8W1X - chains A and B; structure by X-ray diffraction, 2.35 A resolution.

Chain A:
Name: Catalase-peroxidase
Organism: Mycobacterium tuberculosis
UniProtKB: A0A0D5ZBI4 (A0A0D5ZBI4_MYCTX); residue numbers follow UniProt; this construct covers 2-740
Chain sequence (741 residues; each row starts with the number of its first residue; numbering starts at 0):
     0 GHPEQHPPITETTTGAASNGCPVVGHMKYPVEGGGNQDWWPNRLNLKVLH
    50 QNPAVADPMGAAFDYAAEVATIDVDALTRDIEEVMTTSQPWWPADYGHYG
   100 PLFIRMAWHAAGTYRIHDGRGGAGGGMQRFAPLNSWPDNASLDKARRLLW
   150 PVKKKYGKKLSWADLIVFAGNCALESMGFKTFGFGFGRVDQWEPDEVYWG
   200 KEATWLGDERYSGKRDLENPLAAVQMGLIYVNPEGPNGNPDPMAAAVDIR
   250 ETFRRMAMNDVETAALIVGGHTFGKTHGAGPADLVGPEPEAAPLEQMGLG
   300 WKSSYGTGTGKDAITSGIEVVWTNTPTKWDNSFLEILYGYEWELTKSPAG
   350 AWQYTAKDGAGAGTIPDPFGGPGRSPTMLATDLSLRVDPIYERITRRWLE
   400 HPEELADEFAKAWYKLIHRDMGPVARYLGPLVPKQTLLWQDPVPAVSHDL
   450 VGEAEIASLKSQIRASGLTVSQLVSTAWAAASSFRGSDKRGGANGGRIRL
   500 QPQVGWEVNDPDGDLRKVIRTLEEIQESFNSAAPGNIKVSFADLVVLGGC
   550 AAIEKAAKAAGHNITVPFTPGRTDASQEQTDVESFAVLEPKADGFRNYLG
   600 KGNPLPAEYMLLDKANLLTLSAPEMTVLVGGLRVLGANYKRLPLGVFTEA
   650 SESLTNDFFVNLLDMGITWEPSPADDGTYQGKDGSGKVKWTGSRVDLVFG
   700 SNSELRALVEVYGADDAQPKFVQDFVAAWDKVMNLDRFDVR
Not modelled in the structure: 0-23
Covalent attachments: covalent link Trp107-Tyr229; covalent link Tyr229-Met255
Sequence notes: expression tag (0-1)
Ion coordination: heme Fe near His270 (its only coordinating residue here); Na+: Thr271, Thr322, Thr324, Lys327, Asp329
Small-molecule neighbours:
  - heme (HEM): Pro100, Leu101, Ile103, Arg104, Trp107, Val230, Pro232, Ile248, Phe252, Leu265, Ile266, Gly269, His270, Phe272, Gly273, Lys274, Thr275, His276, Thr314, Ser315, Ile317, Trp321, Leu378, Thr380, Phe408, Trp412
  - oxygen molecule (OXY): Arg104, His108, Asp137

Chain B:
Name: Catalase-peroxidase
Organism: Mycobacterium tuberculosis
Notes: EC 1.11.1.21
UniProtKB: A0A0D5ZBI4 (A0A0D5ZBI4_MYCTX); residues 2-740 here = UniProt positions 2-740
Chain sequence (741 residues; numbered 0 to 740; the number before each row is that of its first residue; numbering starts at 0):
     0 GHPEQHPPITETTTGAASNGCPVVGHMKYPVEGGGNQDWWPNRLNLKVLH
    50 QNPAVADPMGAAFDYAAEVATIDVDALTRDIEEVMTTSQPWWPADYGHYG
   100 PLFIRMAWHAAGTYRIHDGRGGAGGGMQRFAPLNSWPDNASLDKARRLLW
   150 PVKKKYGKKLSWADLIVFAGNCALESMGFKTFGFGFGRVDQWEPDEVYWG
   200 KEATWLGDERYSGKRDLENPLAAVQMGLIYVNPEGPNGNPDPMAAAVDIR
   250 ETFRRMAMNDVETAALIVGGHTFGKTHGAGPADLVGPEPEAAPLEQMGLG
   300 WKSSYGTGTGKDAITSGIEVVWTNTPTKWDNSFLEILYGYEWELTKSPAG
   350 AWQYTAKDGAGAGTIPDPFGGPGRSPTMLATDLSLRVDPIYERITRRWLE
   400 HPEELADEFAKAWYKLIHRDMGPVARYLGPLVPKQTLLWQDPVPAVSHDL
   450 VGEAEIASLKSQIRASGLTVSQLVSTAWAAASSFRGSDKRGGANGGRIRL
   500 QPQVGWEVNDPDGDLRKVIRTLEEIQESFNSAAPGNIKVSFADLVVLGGC
   550 AAIEKAAKAAGHNITVPFTPGRTDASQEQTDVESFAVLEPKADGFRNYLG
   600 KGNPLPAEYMLLDKANLLTLSAPEMTVLVGGLRVLGANYKRLPLGVFTEA
   650 SESLTNDFFVNLLDMGITWEPSPADDGTYQGKDGSGKVKWTGSRVDLVFG
   700 SNSELRALVEVYGADDAQPKFVQDFVAAWDKVMNLDRFDVR
Not modelled in the structure: 0-23
Covalent attachments: covalent link Trp107-Tyr229; covalent link Tyr229-Met255
Modified / non-standard residues: Trp107 (1-hydroperoxy-L-tryptophan; TOX)
Sequence notes: expression tag (0-1)
Ion coordination: heme Fe near His270 (its only coordinating residue here)
Small-molecule neighbours: heme (HEM): Asp94, Pro100, Leu101, Ile103, Arg104, Trp107, Val230, Pro232, Ile248, Phe252, Leu265, Ile266, Gly269, His270, Phe272, Gly273, Lys274, Thr275, His276, Thr314, Ser315, Ile317, Trp321, Leu378, Thr380, Phe408, Trp412

How chain A and chain B interact:
Contacting residue pairs (206; chain A residue first):
  Gly24(A) - Ala202(B)
  His25(A) - Lys200(B)
  His25(A) - Glu208(B)  salt bridge
  Met26(A) - Gly199(B)
  Met26(A) - Lys200(B)  hydrogen bond (backbone-backbone)
  Met26(A) - Glu201(B)
  Met26(A) - Ala202(B)  hydrophobic
  Lys27(A) - Pro40(B)  hydrogen bond (side chain-backbone)
  Lys27(A) - Asn41(B)
  Lys27(A) - Tyr197(B)
  Tyr28(A) - Tyr197(B)  hydrophobic
  Tyr28(A) - Asn218(B)
  Tyr28(A) - Pro219(B)
  Tyr28(A) - Pro603(B)
  Pro29(A) - Asn44(B)  hydrogen bond (backbone-side chain)
  Pro29(A) - Val47(B)  hydrophobic
  Pro29(A) - Glu195(B)
  Pro29(A) - Val196(B)
  Pro29(A) - Tyr197(B)
  Val30(A) - Arg42(B)
  Val30(A) - Leu43(B)
  Val30(A) - Asn44(B)  hydrogen bond (backbone-backbone)
  Val30(A) - Val47(B)
  Val30(A) - Leu604(B)  hydrophobic
  Val30(A) - Tyr608(B)
  Val30(A) - Leu611(B)  hydrophobic
  Glu31(A) - Gln36(B)
  Glu31(A) - Pro40(B)
  Glu31(A) - Asn41(B)
  Glu31(A) - Arg42(B)
  Glu31(A) - Leu604(B)
  Glu31(A) - Tyr608(B)
  Gly32(A) - Gln36(B)  hydrogen bond (backbone-side chain)
  Gly32(A) - Asn44(B)
  Gly33(A) - Glu195(B)
  Gly34(A) - Glu195(B)
  Asn35(A) - Ala130(B)  hydrogen bond (side chain-backbone)
  Asn35(A) - Pro131(B)
  Asn35(A) - Pro193(B)
  Asn35(A) - Glu195(B)
  Gln36(A) - Glu31(B)
  Gln36(A) - Gly32(B)
  Trp38(A) - Glu201(B)
  Trp38(A) - Ala202(B)
  Trp38(A) - Thr203(B)
  Trp38(A) - Trp204(B)
  Trp38(A) - Met225(B)  hydrophobic
  Trp39(A) - Ala130(B)  hydrophobic
  Trp39(A) - Pro131(B)  hydrophobic
  Trp39(A) - Ser134(B)
  Trp39(A) - Trp204(B)  hydrophobic
  Trp39(A) - Glu287(B)  hydrogen bond
  Trp39(A) - Glu289(B)
  Pro40(A) - Glu31(B)
  Asn41(A) - Glu31(B)  hydrogen bond
  Arg42(A) - Val30(B)
  Arg42(A) - Glu289(B)  salt bridge
  Leu43(A) - Val30(B)
  Asn44(A) - Pro29(B)  hydrogen bond (side chain-backbone)
  Asn44(A) - Val30(B)  hydrogen bond (backbone-backbone)
  Asn44(A) - Gly32(B)
  Lys46(A) - Lys46(B)
  Val47(A) - Pro29(B)
  Val47(A) - Val30(B)
  Leu48(A) - Val54(B)
  His49(A) - Pro52(B)
  His49(A) - Val54(B)
  His49(A) - Glu192(B)  salt bridge
  Pro52(A) - His49(B)
  Val54(A) - Ser620(B)
  Val54(A) - Pro622(B)
  Ala55(A) - Pro622(B)
  Pro57(A) - Pro622(B)
  Pro57(A) - Leu707(B)
  Pro57(A) - Val710(B)  hydrophobic
  Pro57(A) - Tyr711(B)
  Pro57(A) - Lys719(B)  hydrogen bond (backbone-side chain)
  Trp90(A) - Met664(B)
  Arg128(A) - Ser702(B)
  Arg128(A) - Ala706(B)
  Phe129(A) - Ser702(B)
  Phe129(A) - Ala706(B)  hydrophobic
  Ala130(A) - Asn35(B)  hydrogen bond (backbone-side chain)
  Ala130(A) - Trp39(B)  hydrophobic
  Ala130(A) - Arg42(B)
  Pro131(A) - Asn35(B)
  Pro131(A) - Trp39(B)  hydrophobic
  Asn133(A) - Ser702(B)
  Ser134(A) - Trp39(B)
  Arg146(A) - Met664(B)  hydrogen bond
  Arg146(A) - Arg705(B)
  Trp149(A) - Leu662(B)  hydrophobic
  Trp149(A) - Glu709(B)
  Trp149(A) - Gly712(B)
  Lys153(A) - Ala713(B)
  Lys153(A) - Asp714(B)  salt bridge
  Lys154(A) - Asp714(B)
  Gly156(A) - Asp715(B)
  Lys157(A) - Asp715(B)  salt bridge
  Trp161(A) - Glu709(B)  hydrogen bond
  Trp191(A) - Glu703(B)
  Trp191(A) - Ala706(B)
  Trp191(A) - Leu707(B)  hydrophobic
  Trp191(A) - Val710(B)  hydrophobic
  Glu192(A) - Lys46(B)
  Glu192(A) - His49(B)
  Pro193(A) - Asn35(B)
  Pro193(A) - Glu703(B)
  Glu195(A) - Pro29(B)
  Glu195(A) - Gly34(B)
  Glu195(A) - Asn35(B)
  Val196(A) - Pro29(B)
  Tyr197(A) - Tyr28(B)
  Tyr197(A) - Pro29(B)
  Gly199(A) - Met26(B)
  Lys200(A) - His25(B)
  Lys200(A) - Met26(B)  hydrogen bond (backbone-backbone)
  Glu201(A) - Met26(B)
  Glu201(A) - Trp38(B)
  Ala202(A) - Gly24(B)
  Ala202(A) - Met26(B)  hydrophobic
  Ala202(A) - Trp38(B)
  Thr203(A) - Trp38(B)
  Trp204(A) - Trp38(B)
  Trp204(A) - Trp39(B)  hydrophobic
  Glu208(A) - His25(B)  salt bridge
  Asn218(A) - Tyr28(B)
  Pro219(A) - Tyr28(B)
  Met225(A) - Trp38(B)  hydrophobic
  Glu287(A) - Trp39(B)  hydrogen bond
  Glu289(A) - Trp39(B)
  Glu289(A) - Arg42(B)  salt bridge
  Glu289(A) - Ser702(B)  hydrogen bond
  Leu293(A) - Tyr678(B)
  Leu293(A) - Arg693(B)
  Leu293(A) - Ser700(B)
  Glu294(A) - Trp668(B)
  Glu294(A) - Pro670(B)
  Glu294(A) - Tyr678(B)
  Met296(A) - Trp668(B)
  Met296(A) - Leu696(B)  hydrophobic
  Met296(A) - Gly699(B)
  Met296(A) - Arg705(B)
  Gly297(A) - Gly699(B)
  Gly297(A) - Ser700(B)
  Leu298(A) - Met664(B)  hydrophobic
  Pro603(A) - Tyr28(B)
  Leu604(A) - Tyr28(B)  hydrophobic
  Leu604(A) - Val30(B)  hydrophobic
  Leu604(A) - Glu31(B)
  Tyr608(A) - Val30(B)
  Tyr608(A) - Glu31(B)
  Leu611(A) - Val30(B)  hydrophobic
  Ser620(A) - Val54(B)
  Pro622(A) - Val54(B)
  Pro622(A) - Ala55(B)
  Pro622(A) - Asp56(B)
  Pro622(A) - Pro57(B)  hydrophobic
  Leu661(A) - Met296(B)
  Leu662(A) - Trp149(B)  hydrophobic
  Met664(A) - Trp90(B)
  Met664(A) - Arg146(B)  hydrogen bond
  Met664(A) - Leu298(B)  hydrophobic
  Trp668(A) - Glu294(B)
  Trp668(A) - Met296(B)
  Pro670(A) - Glu294(B)
  Tyr678(A) - Leu293(B)
  Tyr678(A) - Glu294(B)
  Arg693(A) - Leu293(B)
  Leu696(A) - Met296(B)  hydrophobic
  Gly699(A) - Met296(B)
  Gly699(A) - Gly297(B)
  Ser700(A) - Leu293(B)
  Ser700(A) - Gly297(B)
  Ser702(A) - Arg128(B)
  Ser702(A) - Phe129(B)
  Ser702(A) - Asn133(B)
  Ser702(A) - Glu289(B)  hydrogen bond
  Glu703(A) - Phe129(B)
  Glu703(A) - Trp191(B)
  Glu703(A) - Glu192(B)
  Glu703(A) - Pro193(B)
  Arg705(A) - Arg146(B)
  Arg705(A) - Met296(B)  hydrogen bond (side chain-backbone)
  Ala706(A) - Arg128(B)
  Ala706(A) - Phe129(B)  hydrophobic
  Ala706(A) - Trp191(B)
  Leu707(A) - Pro57(B)  hydrophobic
  Glu709(A) - Trp149(B)
  Glu709(A) - Trp161(B)  hydrogen bond
  Val710(A) - Pro57(B)  hydrophobic
  Val710(A) - Met58(B)  hydrophobic
  Val710(A) - Trp191(B)  hydrophobic
  Tyr711(A) - Pro57(B)
  Gly712(A) - Trp149(B)
  Ala713(A) - Lys153(B)
  Ala713(A) - Gly156(B)
  Asp714(A) - Lys153(B)  salt bridge
  Asp714(A) - Lys154(B)
  Asp715(A) - Tyr155(B)
  Asp715(A) - Gly156(B)
  Asp715(A) - Lys157(B)  hydrogen bond (side chain-backbone)
  Lys719(A) - Pro57(B)  hydrogen bond (side chain-backbone)
  Lys719(A) - Met58(B)
  Lys719(A) - Gly59(B)
  Asp723(A) - Pro57(B)
Other interface residues (no listed pair), chain A (105 interface residues in all): Asp56, Met58, Tyr155, Ala290, Pro292, Glu607, Asp612, Val659, Glu669, Val697
Other interface residues (no listed pair), chain B (102 interface residues in all): Lys27, Gly33, Leu48, Ala290, Pro292, Glu669, Val697, Asp723

Overview:
Chain A and chain B form an interface of 105 and 102 residues respectively; the contacts include 23 hydrogen
bonds and 8 salt bridges. Among the polar pairs are His25(A)-Glu208(B), Arg42(A)-Glu289(B) and
His49(A)-Glu192(B). Ligands of chain A: heme and oxygen molecule. Chain B binds heme.
Here chain A is Catalase-peroxidase and chain B is Catalase-peroxidase, both from Mycobacterium tuberculosis.
Entry 8W1X (2.35-angstrom resolution intermediate crystal structure of KatG from Mycobacterium tuberculosis
with an MYW-OOH cofactor soaked with ...) was determined by X-ray diffraction (same publication as 8W1W, 8W1Y
and 8U3P).
